PDB entry 8FVR | electron microscopy, 2.42 A resolution | chains F and G of the 8 polymer chains in the assembly

== Chain F ==
Molecule: DNA-directed RNA polymerase subunit beta
Organism: Escherichia coli K-12
Notes: EC 2.7.7.6
UniProtKB: P0A8V2 (RPOB_ECOLI); residue numbers follow UniProt; this construct covers 1-1342
Sequence (1342 residues; row label = number of the first residue in the row):
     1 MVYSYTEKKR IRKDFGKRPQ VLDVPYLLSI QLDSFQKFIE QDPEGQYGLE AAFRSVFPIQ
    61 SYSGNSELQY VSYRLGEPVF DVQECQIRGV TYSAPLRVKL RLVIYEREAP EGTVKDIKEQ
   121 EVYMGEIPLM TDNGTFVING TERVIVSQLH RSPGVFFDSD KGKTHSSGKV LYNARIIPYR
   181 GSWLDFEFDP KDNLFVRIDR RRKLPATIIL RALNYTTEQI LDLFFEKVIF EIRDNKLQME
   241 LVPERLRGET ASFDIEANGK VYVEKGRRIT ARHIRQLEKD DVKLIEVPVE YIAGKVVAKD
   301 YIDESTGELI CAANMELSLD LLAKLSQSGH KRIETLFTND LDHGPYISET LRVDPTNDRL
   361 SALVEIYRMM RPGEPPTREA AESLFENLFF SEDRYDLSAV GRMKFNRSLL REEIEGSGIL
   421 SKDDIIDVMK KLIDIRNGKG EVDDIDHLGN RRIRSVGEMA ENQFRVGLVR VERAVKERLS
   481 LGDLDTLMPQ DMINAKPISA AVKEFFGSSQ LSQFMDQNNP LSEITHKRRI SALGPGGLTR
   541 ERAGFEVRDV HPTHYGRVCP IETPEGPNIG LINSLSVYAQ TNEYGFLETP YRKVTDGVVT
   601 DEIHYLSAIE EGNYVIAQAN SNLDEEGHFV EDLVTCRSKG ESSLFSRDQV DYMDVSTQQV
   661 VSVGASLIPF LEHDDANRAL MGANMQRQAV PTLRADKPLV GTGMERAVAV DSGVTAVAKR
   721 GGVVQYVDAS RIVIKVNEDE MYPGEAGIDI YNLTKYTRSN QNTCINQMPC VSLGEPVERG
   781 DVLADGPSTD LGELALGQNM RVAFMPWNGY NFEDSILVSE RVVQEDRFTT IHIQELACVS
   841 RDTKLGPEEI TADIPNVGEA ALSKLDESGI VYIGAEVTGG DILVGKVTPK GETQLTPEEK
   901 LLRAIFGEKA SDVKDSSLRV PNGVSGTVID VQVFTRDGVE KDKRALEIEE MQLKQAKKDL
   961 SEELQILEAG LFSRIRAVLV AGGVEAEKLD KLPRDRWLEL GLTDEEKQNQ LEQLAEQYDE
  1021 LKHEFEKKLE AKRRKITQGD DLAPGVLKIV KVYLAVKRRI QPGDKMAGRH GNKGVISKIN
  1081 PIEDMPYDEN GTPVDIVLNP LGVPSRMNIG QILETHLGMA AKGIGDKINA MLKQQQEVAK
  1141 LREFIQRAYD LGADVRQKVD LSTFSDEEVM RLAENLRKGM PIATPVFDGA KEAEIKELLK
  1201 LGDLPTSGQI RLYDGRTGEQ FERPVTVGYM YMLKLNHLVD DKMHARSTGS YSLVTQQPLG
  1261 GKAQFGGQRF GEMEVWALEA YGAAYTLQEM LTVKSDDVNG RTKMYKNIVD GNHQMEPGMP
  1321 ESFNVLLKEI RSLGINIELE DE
Unresolved in the structure: 1, 891-912
Curated features (UniProtKB/Swiss-Prot):
  - modified residue (N6-acetyllysine): Lys1022, Lys1200

== Chain G ==
Molecule: DNA-directed RNA polymerase subunit beta'
Organism: Escherichia coli K-12
Notes: EC 2.7.7.6
UniProtKB: P0A8T7 (RPOC_ECOLI); numbering as in UniProt (aligned over 2-1407)
Sequence (1416 residues; numbered 1 to 1416; the number before each row is that of its first residue):
     1 VKDLLKFLKA QTKTEEFDAI KIALASPDMI RSWSFGEVKK PETINYRTFK PERDGLFCAR
    61 IFGPVKDYEC LCGKYKRLKH RGVICEKCGV EVTQTKVRRE RMGHIELASP TAHIWFLKSL
   121 PSRIGLLLDM PLRDIERVLY FESYVVIEGG MTNLERQQIL TEEQYLDALE EFGDEFDAKM
   181 GAEAIQALLK SMDLEQECEQ LREELNETNS ETKRKKLTKR IKLLEAFVQS GNKPEWMILT
   241 VLPVLPPDLR PLVPLDGGRF ATSDLNDLYR RVINRNNRLK RLLDLAAPDI IVRNEKRMLQ
   301 EAVDALLDNG RRGRAITGSN KRPLKSLADM IKGKQGRFRQ NLLGKRVDYS GRSVITVGPY
   361 LRLHQCGLPK KMALELFKPF IYGKLELRGL ATTIKAAKKM VEREEAVVWD ILDEVIREHP
   421 VLLNRAPTLH RLGIQAFEPV LIEGKAIQLH PLVCAAYNAD FDGDQMAVHV PLTLEAQLEA
   481 RALMMSTNNI LSPANGEPII VPSQDVVLGL YYMTRDCVNA KGEGMVLTGP KEAERLYRSG
   541 LASLHARVKV RITEYEKDAN GELVAKTSLK DTTVGRAILW MIVPKGLPYS IVNQALGKKA
   601 ISKMLNTCYR ILGLKPTVIF ADQIMYTGFA YAARSGASVG IDDMVIPEKK HEIISEAEAE
   661 VAEIQEQFQS GLVTAGERYN KVIDIWAAAN DRVSKAMMDN LQTETVINRD GQEEKQVSFN
   721 SIYMMADSGA RGSAAQIRQL AGMRGLMAKP DGSIIETPIT ANFREGLNVL QYFISTHGAR
   781 KGLADTALKT ANSGYLTRRL VDVAQDLVVT EDDCGTHEGI MMTPVIEGGD VKEPLRDRVL
   841 GRVTAEDVLK PGTADILVPR NTLLHEQWCD LLEENSVDAV KVRSVVSCDT DFGVCAHCYG
   901 RDLARGHIIN KGEAIGVIAA QSIGEPGTQL TMRTFHIGGA ASRAAAESSI QVKNKGSIKL
   961 SNVKSVVNSS GKLVITSRNT ELKLIDEFGR TKESYKVPYG AVLAKGDGEQ VAGGETVANW
  1021 DPHTMPVITE VSGFVRFTDM IDGQTITRQT DELTGLSSLV VLDSAERTAG GKDLRPALKI
  1081 VDAQGNDVLI PGTDMPAQYF LPGKAIVQLE DGVQISSGDT LARIPQESGG TKDITGGLPR
  1141 VADLFEARRP KEPAILAEIS GIVSFGKETK GKRRLVITPV DGSDPYEEMI PKWRQLNVFE
  1201 GERVERGDVI SDGPEAPHDI LRLRGVHAVT RYIVNEVQDV YRLQGVKIND KHIEVIVRQM
  1261 LRKATIVNAG SSDFLEGEQV EYSRVKIANR ELEANGKVGA TYSRDLLGIT KASLATESFI
  1321 SAASFQETTR VLTEAAVAGK RDELRGLKEN VIVGRLIPAG TGYAYHQDRM RRRAAGEAPA
  1381 APQVTAEDAS ASLAELLNAG LGGSDNELEV HHHHHH
Unresolved in the structure: 1-15, 933-947, 1127-1135, 1180-1183, 1374-1416
Construct notes: start codon (1); linker (1408-1410); expression tag (1411-1416)
Curated features (UniProtKB/Swiss-Prot):
  - binding site (Zn(2+)): Cys70, Cys72, Cys85, Cys88, Cys814, Cys888, Cys895, Cys898
  - binding site (Mg(2+)): Asp460, Asp462, Asp464
  - modified residue: Lys983 (N6-acetyllysine)
Ion coordination: Zn2+ site 1: Cys70, Cys72, Cys85, Cys88; Mg2+: Asp460, Asp462, Asp464 (shared with 1 residue of chain C); Zn2+ site 2: Cys814, Cys888, Cys895, Cys898

== Chain F / chain G interface ==
Pairs across the interface - 382 pairs, chain F then chain G:
  Phe545(F) - Ala784(G)
  Phe545(F) - Asp785(G)
  Phe545(F) - Leu788(G)  hydrophobic
  Arg548(F) - Arg780(G)  hydrogen bond (backbone-side chain)
  Val550(F) - Pro750(G)
  Val550(F) - Phe773(G)  hydrophobic
  Val550(F) - Thr776(G)
  Val550(F) - His777(G)  hydrogen bond (backbone-side chain)
  Val550(F) - Arg780(G)
  His551(F) - Phe773(G)
  Tyr555(F) - Val769(G)
  Tyr555(F) - Phe773(G)
  Pro560(F) - Phe773(G)  hydrophobic
  Pro560(F) - Thr776(G)
  Pro560(F) - Arg780(G)  hydrogen bond (backbone-side chain)
  Ile561(F) - Tyr772(G)  hydrophobic
  Thr563(F) - Arg780(G)
  Gly566(F) - Ala787(G)
  Ile569(F) - Leu783(G)  hydrophobic
  Ile569(F) - Ala784(G)
  Gly570(F) - Arg780(G)
  Gln618(F) - Asn768(G)
  Gln618(F) - Val769(G)
  Gln618(F) - Leu770(G)  hydrogen bond (side chain-backbone)
  Asn620(F) - Val769(G)
  Thr635(F) - Leu770(G)
  Arg637(F) - Leu770(G)
  Ser642(F) - Leu770(G)
  Thr657(F) - Val769(G)
  Val660(F) - Val769(G)  hydrophobic
  Leu671(F) - Tyr772(G)
  Glu672(F) - Gly766(G)
  Glu672(F) - Leu767(G)  hydrogen bond (backbone-backbone)
  His673(F) - Phe763(G)  hydrogen bond (side chain-backbone)
  His673(F) - Arg764(G)  hydrogen bond (side chain-backbone)
  His673(F) - Glu765(G)
  His673(F) - Gly766(G)
  Asp674(F) - Phe763(G)
  Asp674(F) - Tyr772(G)  hydrogen bond (backbone-side chain)
  Asp675(F) - Arg744(G)  salt bridge
  Asp675(F) - Phe763(G)
  Asp675(F) - Tyr772(G)
  Ala676(F) - Tyr772(G)
  Ala676(F) - Ala779(G)  hydrophobic
  Asn677(F) - Ala779(G)
  Asn677(F) - Leu783(G)
  Ala679(F) - Tyr772(G)
  Leu680(F) - Leu783(G)  hydrophobic
  Phe804(F) - Ala637(G)
  Phe804(F) - Ser638(G)  hydrogen bond (backbone-side chain)
  Met805(F) - Ala633(G)
  Met805(F) - Ala637(G)
  Pro806(F) - Asp505(G)
  Pro806(F) - Ala632(G)
  Pro806(F) - Ala633(G)
  Pro806(F) - Ala637(G)
  Asn808(F) - Pro359(G)
  Asn808(F) - Phe629(G)
  Asn808(F) - Ala633(G)
  Gly809(F) - Val357(G)
  Gly809(F) - Pro359(G)
  Gly809(F) - Phe629(G)
  Tyr810(F) - Pro359(G)
  Tyr810(F) - Tyr360(G)
  Asn811(F) - Asp505(G)
  Phe812(F) - Pro451(G)  hydrophobic
  Phe812(F) - Phe461(G)
  Phe812(F) - Ser503(G)
  Phe812(F) - Gln504(G)
  Phe812(F) - Asp505(G)
  Phe812(F) - Phe629(G)  hydrophobic
  Glu813(F) - Asp460(G)
  Glu813(F) - Phe461(G)  hydrogen bond (backbone-backbone)
  Glu813(F) - Gln504(G)  hydrogen bond
  Asp814(F) - Asp460(G)
  Asp814(F) - Phe461(G)
  Asp814(F) - Asp462(G)
  Ser815(F) - Val357(G)
  Ser815(F) - Phe461(G)
  Arg841(F) - Asp256(G)  hydrogen bond (side chain-backbone)
  Lys844(F) - Arg47(G)  hydrogen bond (side chain-backbone)
  Lys844(F) - Phe49(G)
  Gly1063(F) - Val354(G)
  Gly1063(F) - Thr356(G)
  Gly1063(F) - Ala446(G)
  Lys1065(F) - Asp462(G)  hydrogen bond (side chain-backbone)
  Lys1073(F) - Asp462(G)  salt bridge
  Gly1074(F) - Phe461(G)
  Gly1074(F) - Asp462(G)
  Val1075(F) - Val354(G)  hydrophobic
  Val1075(F) - Thr356(G)
  Val1075(F) - Phe461(G)  hydrogen bond (backbone-backbone)
  Val1075(F) - Asp462(G)
  Val1075(F) - Gly463(G)
  Ile1076(F) - Thr356(G)
  Ser1077(F) - Val357(G)
  Asn1099(F) - Asp505(G)  hydrogen bond
  Pro1100(F) - Ala637(G)
  Pro1100(F) - Ser638(G)
  Leu1101(F) - Gln504(G)
  Leu1101(F) - Asp505(G)
  Leu1101(F) - Met725(G)  hydrophobic
  Leu1101(F) - Ala730(G)  hydrophobic
  Leu1101(F) - Arg731(G)
  Gly1102(F) - Arg731(G)
  Val1103(F) - Val639(G)  hydrophobic
  Pro1104(F) - Met725(G)  hydrophobic
  Pro1104(F) - Leu740(G)
  Ser1105(F) - Arg731(G)  hydrogen bond
  Ser1105(F) - Gln736(G)  hydrogen bond (backbone-side chain)
  Arg1106(F) - Arg731(G)
  Met1107(F) - Gln736(G)
  Met1107(F) - Gln739(G)
  Met1107(F) - Leu740(G)  hydrophobic
  Met1107(F) - Phe763(G)  hydrophobic
  Ile1109(F) - Met644(G)  hydrophobic
  Ile1109(F) - Leu740(G)  hydrophobic
  Ile1109(F) - Phe763(G)  hydrophobic
  Ile1112(F) - Val639(G)  hydrophobic
  Ile1112(F) - Gly640(G)
  Ile1112(F) - Ile641(G)
  Leu1113(F) - Ile641(G)  hydrophobic
  His1116(F) - Gly640(G)
  His1116(F) - Ile641(G)  hydrogen bond (side chain-backbone)
  Phe1187(F) - Leu767(G)
  Phe1187(F) - Asn768(G)
  Phe1187(F) - Val769(G)  hydrophobic
  Phe1187(F) - Tyr772(G)  hydrophobic
  Lys1191(F) - Glu765(G)
  Glu1192(F) - Ile641(G)
  Glu1192(F) - Asp642(G)
  Glu1192(F) - Arg764(G)  salt bridge
  Lys1196(F) - Ile641(G)
  Lys1196(F) - Asp642(G)  salt bridge
  Ser1207(F) - Asp642(G)
  Gln1209(F) - Ser638(G)  hydrogen bond
  Gln1209(F) - Val639(G)
  Gln1209(F) - Gly640(G)
  Glu1219(F) - Arg538(G)  salt bridge
  Glu1219(F) - Arg634(G)  salt bridge
  Phe1221(F) - Ala633(G)
  Phe1221(F) - Arg634(G)
  Glu1222(F) - Tyr512(G)  hydrogen bond
  Glu1222(F) - Tyr537(G)  hydrogen bond
  Glu1222(F) - Arg634(G)  hydrogen bond (backbone-backbone)
  Glu1222(F) - Ser635(G)
  Arg1223(F) - Tyr512(G)
  Arg1223(F) - Ser635(G)  hydrogen bond (backbone-backbone)
  Arg1223(F) - Gly636(G)
  Arg1223(F) - Phe719(G)  hydrogen bond (side chain-backbone)
  Arg1223(F) - Ser721(G)  hydrogen bond
  Arg1223(F) - Met724(G)
  Pro1224(F) - Gly636(G)
  Pro1224(F) - Ser638(G)
  Val1225(F) - Gly636(G)
  Val1225(F) - Ser638(G)
  Thr1226(F) - Ser638(G)  hydrogen bond (backbone-side chain)
  Thr1226(F) - Val639(G)  hydrogen bond (side chain-backbone)
  Thr1226(F) - Gly640(G)
  Val1239(F) - Ser353(G)
  Val1239(F) - Lys445(G)
  Asp1240(F) - Lys445(G)  salt bridge
  Lys1242(F) - Arg352(G)
  Lys1242(F) - Val354(G)
  Lys1242(F) - Gln465(G)
  Met1243(F) - Arg352(G)
  Met1243(F) - Ser353(G)
  Met1243(F) - Met372(G)  hydrophobic
  Met1243(F) - Lys445(G)
  His1244(F) - Gly351(G)
  His1244(F) - Arg352(G)  hydrogen bond (backbone-backbone)
  His1244(F) - Met372(G)
  Ala1245(F) - Ser350(G)
  Ala1245(F) - Gly351(G)
  Ala1245(F) - Met372(G)
  Ala1245(F) - Glu375(G)
  Arg1246(F) - Asp348(G)  salt bridge
  Arg1246(F) - Tyr349(G)  hydrogen bond (backbone-backbone)
  Arg1246(F) - Ser350(G)  hydrogen bond (backbone-backbone)
  Arg1246(F) - Glu375(G)
  Arg1246(F) - Leu376(G)
  Ser1247(F) - Asp348(G)
  Ser1247(F) - Tyr349(G)  hydrogen bond (backbone-backbone)
  Ser1247(F) - Glu375(G)  hydrogen bond (backbone-side chain)
  Ser1247(F) - Leu376(G)
  Ser1247(F) - Lys378(G)
  Thr1248(F) - Asp348(G)
  Thr1248(F) - Tyr349(G)
  Tyr1251(F) - Asp348(G)  hydrogen bond
  Leu1253(F) - Arg99(G)  hydrogen bond (backbone-side chain)
  Val1254(F) - Arg99(G)  hydrogen bond (backbone-side chain)
  Val1254(F) - Leu249(G)
  Val1254(F) - Pro251(G)
  Thr1255(F) - Arg337(G)
  Thr1255(F) - Asn341(G)
  Gln1256(F) - Arg99(G)
  Gln1257(F) - Asn341(G)  hydrogen bond (side chain-backbone)
  Gln1257(F) - Lys345(G)
  Pro1258(F) - Arg346(G)
  Pro1258(F) - Val347(G)
  Pro1258(F) - Asp348(G)
  Leu1259(F) - Arg346(G)
  Gly1260(F) - Arg346(G)
  Phe1265(F) - Glu375(G)
  Gly1267(F) - Arg346(G)  hydrogen bond (backbone-side chain)
  Gly1267(F) - Val347(G)
  Gly1267(F) - Ser350(G)
  Gln1268(F) - Arg346(G)
  Gln1268(F) - Val347(G)  hydrogen bond (backbone-backbone)
  Gln1268(F) - Ser350(G)  hydrogen bond (backbone-side chain)
  Gln1268(F) - Gly351(G)
  Gln1268(F) - Arg352(G)  hydrogen bond
  Arg1269(F) - Arg339(G)  hydrogen bond (side chain-backbone)
  Arg1269(F) - Gln340(G)  hydrogen bond (side chain-backbone)
  Arg1269(F) - Gly344(G)  hydrogen bond (side chain-backbone)
  Arg1269(F) - Lys345(G)
  Arg1269(F) - Arg346(G)
  Phe1270(F) - Gly344(G)
  Phe1270(F) - Lys345(G)  hydrogen bond (backbone-backbone)
  Phe1270(F) - Ile434(G)  hydrophobic
  Phe1270(F) - His469(G)
  Glu1272(F) - Arg339(G)  salt bridge
  Glu1272(F) - Leu343(G)
  Glu1272(F) - Arg798(G)  salt bridge
  Met1273(F) - Thr428(G)
  Met1273(F) - Leu429(G)  hydrophobic
  Glu1274(F) - Asn424(G)
  Glu1274(F) - Thr428(G)  hydrogen bond
  Glu1274(F) - Ile434(G)
  Val1275(F) - Leu343(G)
  Trp1276(F) - Arg798(G)
  Trp1276(F) - Val801(G)
  Trp1276(F) - Val917(G)
  Trp1276(F) - Gln921(G)
  Ala1277(F) - Thr428(G)
  Ala1277(F) - Arg431(G)
  Ala1277(F) - Ile434(G)  hydrophobic
  Ala1277(F) - Gln921(G)
  Leu1278(F) - Met484(G)  hydrophobic
  Glu1279(F) - Ala914(G)
  Glu1279(F) - Leu1347(G)
  Glu1279(F) - Val1351(G)
  Glu1279(F) - Ile1357(G)
  Ala1280(F) - Arg431(G)  hydrogen bond (backbone-side chain)
  Ala1280(F) - Glu913(G)
  Ala1280(F) - Ile918(G)
  Ala1280(F) - Gln921(G)
  Tyr1281(F) - Arg431(G)  hydrogen bond (side chain-backbone)
  Tyr1281(F) - Leu432(G)
  Tyr1281(F) - Ile434(G)  hydrogen bond (side chain-backbone)
  Tyr1281(F) - Gln435(G)
  Tyr1281(F) - Leu483(G)
  Tyr1281(F) - Met484(G)  hydrophobic
  Tyr1281(F) - Asn489(G)  hydrogen bond
  Gly1282(F) - Leu483(G)
  Gly1282(F) - Gly1360(G)
  Gly1282(F) - Thr1361(G)  hydrogen bond (backbone-backbone)
  Ala1283(F) - Glu479(G)
  Ala1283(F) - Leu483(G)  hydrophobic
  Ala1283(F) - Met484(G)  hydrophobic
  Ala1284(F) - Glu479(G)  hydrogen bond (backbone-side chain)
  Ala1284(F) - Leu1356(G)
  Ala1284(F) - Ile1357(G)  hydrophobic
  Ala1284(F) - Ala1359(G)
  Ala1284(F) - Thr1361(G)  hydrogen bond (backbone-side chain)
  Ala1284(F) - Gly1362(G)
  Tyr1285(F) - Glu475(G)
  Tyr1285(F) - Glu479(G)  hydrogen bond (backbone-side chain)
  Tyr1285(F) - Leu1356(G)
  Tyr1285(F) - Thr1361(G)
  Thr1286(F) - Leu422(G)
  Thr1286(F) - Ala476(G)
  Thr1286(F) - Glu479(G)  hydrogen bond
  Thr1286(F) - Met484(G)
  Leu1287(F) - Val1351(G)  hydrophobic
  Leu1287(F) - Ile1357(G)  hydrophobic
  Gln1288(F) - Gly1354(G)  hydrogen bond (side chain-backbone)
  Gln1288(F) - Arg1355(G)
  Gln1288(F) - Leu1356(G)
  Glu1289(F) - Val470(G)
  Glu1289(F) - Pro471(G)
  Glu1289(F) - Leu472(G)  hydrogen bond (side chain-backbone)
  Glu1289(F) - Thr473(G)  hydrogen bond
  Glu1289(F) - Ala476(G)
  Met1290(F) - Val347(G)
  Met1290(F) - His469(G)
  Leu1291(F) - Lys345(G)  hydrogen bond (backbone-side chain)
  Leu1291(F) - Val1351(G)
  Thr1292(F) - Gly1354(G)
  Lys1294(F) - Val347(G)
  Lys1294(F) - Asp348(G)  hydrogen bond (backbone-backbone)
  Lys1294(F) - Val470(G)  hydrogen bond (side chain-backbone)
  Lys1294(F) - Leu472(G)
  Ser1295(F) - Lys345(G)
  Ser1295(F) - Arg346(G)
  Asp1296(F) - Lys345(G)  salt bridge
  Met1304(F) - Leu472(G)  hydrophobic
  Met1304(F) - Thr473(G)
  Tyr1305(F) - Tyr349(G)
  Tyr1305(F) - Pro379(G)  hydrophobic
  Tyr1305(F) - Tyr382(G)
  Ile1308(F) - Pro379(G)  hydrophobic
  Ile1308(F) - Phe380(G)
  Ile1308(F) - Leu472(G)  hydrophobic
  Val1309(F) - Gly383(G)
  Val1309(F) - Glu386(G)
  His1313(F) - Phe380(G)
  His1313(F) - Leu472(G)
  His1313(F) - Thr473(G)
  His1313(F) - Leu474(G)  hydrogen bond (backbone-backbone)
  His1313(F) - Gln477(G)  hydrogen bond
  Met1315(F) - Thr473(G)
  Met1319(F) - Phe17(G)  hydrophobic
  Met1319(F) - Val1353(G)
  Pro1320(F) - Lys345(G)
  Pro1320(F) - Ile1352(G)
  Pro1320(F) - Val1353(G)
  Pro1320(F) - Gly1354(G)
  Glu1321(F) - Arg99(G)  salt bridge
  Ser1322(F) - Asn341(G)  hydrogen bond (side chain-backbone)
  Ser1322(F) - Leu342(G)
  Ser1322(F) - Lys345(G)
  Phe1323(F) - Ile20(G)  hydrophobic
  Phe1323(F) - Leu342(G)
  Phe1323(F) - Ile1352(G)  hydrophobic
  Phe1323(F) - Val1353(G)  hydrophobic
  Val1325(F) - Arg99(G)
  Val1325(F) - Leu249(G)  hydrophobic
  Val1325(F) - Arg337(G)
  Leu1326(F) - Ile331(G)  hydrophobic
  Leu1326(F) - Arg337(G)
  Leu1326(F) - Phe338(G)  hydrophobic
  Leu1326(F) - Leu342(G)  hydrophobic
  Lys1328(F) - Glu100(G)  hydrogen bond (side chain-backbone)
  Lys1328(F) - Leu245(G)
  Lys1328(F) - Leu249(G)
  Glu1329(F) - Leu245(G)
  Glu1329(F) - Met330(G)
  Glu1329(F) - Ile331(G)
  Glu1329(F) - Arg337(G)  salt bridge
  Arg1331(F) - Trp33(G)
  Arg1331(F) - Met102(G)
  Arg1331(F) - Pro243(G)
  Ser1332(F) - Pro243(G)
  Ser1332(F) - Leu245(G)  hydrogen bond (side chain-backbone)
  Ser1332(F) - Leu327(G)
  Leu1333(F) - His113(G)  hydrogen bond (backbone-side chain)
  Leu1333(F) - Trp115(G)  hydrophobic
  Leu1333(F) - Leu307(G)
  Leu1333(F) - Leu327(G)  hydrophobic
  Gly1334(F) - Ala25(G)
  Gly1334(F) - Pro243(G)
  Ile1335(F) - Ile22(G)  hydrophobic
  Ile1335(F) - Ala23(G)
  Ile1335(F) - Trp33(G)
  Ile1335(F) - Trp115(G)  hydrophobic
  Asn1336(F) - Lys21(G)
  Asn1336(F) - Ile22(G)
  Asn1336(F) - Ala23(G)  hydrogen bond (backbone-backbone)
  Asn1336(F) - Leu24(G)
  Asn1336(F) - Met29(G)
  Asn1336(F) - Trp33(G)
  Ile1337(F) - Ile20(G)  hydrophobic
  Ile1337(F) - Lys21(G)
  Glu1338(F) - Ile20(G)
  Glu1338(F) - Lys21(G)  hydrogen bond (backbone-backbone)
  Leu1339(F) - Phe17(G)  hydrophobic
  Leu1339(F) - Ala19(G)
  Leu1339(F) - Ile20(G)  hydrophobic
  Glu1340(F) - Glu16(G)
  Glu1340(F) - Phe17(G)
  Glu1340(F) - Asp18(G)
  Glu1340(F) - Ala19(G)  hydrogen bond (backbone-backbone)
  Glu1340(F) - Lys21(G)
  Glu1340(F) - Arg1341(G)  salt bridge
  Asp1341(F) - Glu16(G)
  Asp1341(F) - Asp18(G)
  Glu1342(F) - Glu16(G)
  Glu1342(F) - Phe17(G)
  Glu1342(F) - Asp18(G)
  Glu1342(F) - Arg1369(G)
  Glu1342(F) - Arg1373(G)
Also at the interface, not in a pair above, chain F (163 interface residues in all): Ala543, Gly544, Asp549, Pro552, His554, Cys559, Asn573, Trp807, Gln1061, Pro1062, Gly1249, Gly1271, Val1293, Gln1314, Gly1318, Ile1330
Also at the interface, not in a pair above, chain G (189 interface residues in all): Ile30, Phe116, Val244, Pro246, Asp248, Gly257, Tyr269, Ala328, Ile355, Ile394, Lys398, Pro427, His430, Cys454, Ala459, Ala467, Leu508, Leu544, Ala630, Asp643, Asn720, Gly732, Ile774, Ser775, Lys781, Thr797, Met932, Phe1319, Leu1332, Ala1336

== Summary ==
163 residues of chain F and 189 residues of chain G are in contact; the contacts include 70 hydrogen bonds and
14 salt bridges. Among the polar pairs are Asp675(F)-Arg744(G), Lys1073(F)-Asp462(G) and Glu1192(F)-Arg764(G).
Chain F is DNA-directed RNA polymerase subunit beta and chain G is DNA-directed RNA polymerase subunit beta',
both from Escherichia coli K-12; the structure, CryoEM structure of E.coli transcription elongation complex,
was determined by electron microscopy together with 8FVW from the same study.
